PDB entry 2HNT | X-ray diffraction, 2.50 A resolution | chains L and C of the 4 polymer chains in the assembly

[Chain L]
Protein: Gamma-thrombin
From: Homo sapiens
UniProt: P00734 (THRB_HUMAN); residues 1-14 here correspond to UniProt positions 336-349 (UniProt number = residue number + 335)
Amino-acid sequence (36 residues; numbered 1 to 14 plus 22 insertion-coded residues; the number before each row is that of its first residue; a row labelled like 14A-14N holds insertion residues (14A, then the next letters in order)):
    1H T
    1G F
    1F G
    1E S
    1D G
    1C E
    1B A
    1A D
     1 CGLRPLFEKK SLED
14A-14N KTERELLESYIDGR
Unresolved in the structure: 1H, 1G, 1F, 1E, 1D, 1C, 14M-14N
UniProt features mapped onto this chain:
  - site: Arg14N (Cleavage)

[Chain C]
Protein: Gamma-thrombin
From: Homo sapiens
UniProt: P00734 (THRB_HUMAN); the construct lacks a stretch of the UniProt sequence, so the offset changes along the chain: 16-36 = UniProt 364-384; 37-60 = UniProt 386-409; 61-75 = UniProt 419-433
Amino-acid sequence (70 residues; each row starts with the number of its first residue; a row labelled like 60A-60I holds insertion residues (60A, then the next letters in order)):
    16 IVEGSDAEIG MSPWQVMLFR K
   36A S
    37 PQELLCGASL ISDRWVLTAA HCLL
60A-60I YPPWDKNFT
    61 ENDLLVRIGK HSRTR
Unresolved in the structure: 73-75
Disulfide bonds: Cys42-Cys58
UniProt features mapped onto this chain:
  - active site: His57 (Charge relay system)
  - glycosylation: Asn60G (N-linked (GlcNAc...) (complex) asparagine)

[Interface between chain L and chain C]
Residue-residue contacts (12; chain L residue first):
  Arg4(L) - Gly25(C)
  Arg4(L) - Met26(C)  hydrogen bond (side chain-backbone)
  Arg4(L) - Pro28(C)
  Leu6(L) - Ile24(C)
  Phe7(L) - Glu23(C)
  Phe7(L) - Ile24(C)
  Phe7(L) - Gly25(C)
  Phe7(L) - Met26(C)
  Asp14(L) - Glu23(C)
  Asp14(L) - Met26(C)
  Lys14A(L) - Ser20(C)  hydrogen bond
  Lys14A(L) - Glu23(C)  hydrogen bond (backbone-side chain)
Also at the interface, not in a pair above, chain L (6 interface residues in all): Gly2
Also at the interface, not in a pair above, chain C (9 interface residues in all): Asp21, Ser27, Trp29

[Summary]
Chain L and chain C form an interface of 6 and 9 residues respectively; the contacts include 3 hydrogen bonds.
Polar pairs include Arg4(L)-Met26(C), Lys14A(L)-Ser20(C) and Lys14A(L)-Glu23(C). From UniProt: active-site
residue His57(C) on chain C.
Here chain L is Gamma-thrombin and chain C is Gamma-thrombin, both from Homo sapiens. Entry 2HNT
(Crystallographic structure of human gamma-thrombin) was determined by X-ray diffraction.
